PDB entry 2ELB | X-ray diffraction, 2.60 A resolution | chain A

Chain A:
Molecule: Adapter protein containing PH domain, PTB domain and leucine zipper motif 1
Source organism: Homo sapiens
Notes: fragment: The BAR-PH domain
UniProt: Q9UKG1 (DP13A_HUMAN); residues 1-376 here = UniProt positions 1-376
Chain sequence (396 residues; each row starts with the number of its first residue; numbers below 1 keep their minus sign (Mse-19 is residue -19)):
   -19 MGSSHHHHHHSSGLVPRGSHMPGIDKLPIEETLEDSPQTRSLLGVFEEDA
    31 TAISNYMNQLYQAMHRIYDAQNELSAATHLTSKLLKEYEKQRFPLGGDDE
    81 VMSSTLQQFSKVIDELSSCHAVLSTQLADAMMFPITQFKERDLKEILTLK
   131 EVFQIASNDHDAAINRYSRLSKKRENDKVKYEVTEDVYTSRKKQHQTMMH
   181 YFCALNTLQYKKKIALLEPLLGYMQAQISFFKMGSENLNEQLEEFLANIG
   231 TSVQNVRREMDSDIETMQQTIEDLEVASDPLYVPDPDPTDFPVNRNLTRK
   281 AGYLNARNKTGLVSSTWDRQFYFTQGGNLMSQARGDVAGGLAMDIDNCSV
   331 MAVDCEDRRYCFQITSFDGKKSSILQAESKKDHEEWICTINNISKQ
Not modelled in the structure: -19 to 5, 75-79, 153-157, 292-295, 318-321, 375-376
Differences from the reference sequence: cloning artifact (-19 to 0); modified residue (1, 37, 44, 82, 111-112, 178-179, 204, 213, 240, 247, 310, 323, 331); conflict Asp270 (Lys in Q9UKG1)
Modified positions: Mse-19, Mse1 (selenomethionine); Mse37, Mse44, Mse82, Mse111, Mse112, Mse178, Mse179, Mse204, Mse213, Mse240, Mse247, Mse310, Mse323, Mse331 (selenomethionine; parent Met)
What the authors report for this chain:
  - self-association interface (contacts with another copy of this molecule): Asp15, Arg171, Tyr283, Arg299, Arg339, Tyr340, Cys341
  - contacts within the chain: Asp15-Arg20 (salt bridge)

In short:
From the paper: a self-association interface involving Asp15, Arg171 and Tyr283 among others; contacts within
the chain involving Asp15 and Arg20.
Chain A is Adapter protein containing PH domain, PTB domain and leucine zipper motif 1 (Homo sapiens); the
structure, Crystal Structure of the BAR-PH domain of human APPL1, was determined by X-ray diffraction (same
publication as 2ELA).
